PDB entry 4TR9 | X-ray diffraction, 2.11 A resolution | chains A and D of the 10 polymer chains in the assembly

== Chain A (and D) ==
Name: Fructose-bisphosphate aldolase
From: Plasmodium falciparum
Notes: EC 4.1.2.13; chain D of this document is another copy of the same molecule, construct and numbering; everything in this record applies to it too
Reference sequence: Q7KQL9 (ALF_PLAF7); residues 0-368 here correspond to UniProt positions 1-369 (UniProt number = residue number + 1)
Chain sequence (369 residues; row label = number of the first residue in the row; numbering starts at 0):
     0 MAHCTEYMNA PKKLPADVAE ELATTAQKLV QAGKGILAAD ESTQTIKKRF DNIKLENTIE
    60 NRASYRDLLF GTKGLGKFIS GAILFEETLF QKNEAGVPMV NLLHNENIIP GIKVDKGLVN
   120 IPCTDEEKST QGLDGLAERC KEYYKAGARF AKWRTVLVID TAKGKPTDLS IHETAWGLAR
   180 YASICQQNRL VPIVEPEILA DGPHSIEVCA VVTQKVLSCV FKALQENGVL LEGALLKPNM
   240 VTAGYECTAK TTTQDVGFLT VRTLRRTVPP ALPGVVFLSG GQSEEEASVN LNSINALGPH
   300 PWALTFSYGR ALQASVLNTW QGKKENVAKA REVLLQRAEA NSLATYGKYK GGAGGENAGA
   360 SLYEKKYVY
Unresolved in the structure: 0-4, 352-368
Ligand contacts: TRAP (38D; N'-[(E)-(2,4-dichlorophenyl)methylidene]-3,4-dihydroxybenzohydrazide): Ala37, Asp39, Glu40, Ser41, Thr44, Lys112, Lys151, Arg153, Glu194, Lys236
UniProt features mapped onto this chain:
  - active site: Glu194 (Proton acceptor), Lys236 (Schiff-base intermediate with dihydroxyacetone phosphate)
  - binding site (dihydroxyacetone phosphate): Asp39, Lys151, Lys236, Ser278, Gly279, Gly308, Arg309
  - binding site (D-glyceraldehyde 3-phosphate): Ser41, Thr44, Lys112, Glu194
  - binding site (beta-D-fructose 1,6-bisphosphate): Arg48, Ser278 to Gly280, Ser306, Arg309
  - site: Tyr368 (Necessary for preference for fructose 1,6-bisphosphate over fructose 1-phosphate)
From the paper describing this entry:
  - binding site for TRAP: Glu40, Thr44, Lys47, Arg48, Leu117

== Interface between chain A and chain D ==
Pairs across the interface - 54 pairs, chain A then chain D:
  Glu5(A) - Thr160(D)
  Tyr6(A) - Thr160(D)
  Tyr6(A) - Gly163(D)
  Tyr6(A) - Lys164(D)
  Tyr6(A) - Pro165(D)  hydrogen bond (side chain-backbone)
  Tyr6(A) - Ile170(D)
  Tyr6(A) - Val211(D)  hydrophobic
  Tyr6(A) - Lys214(D)
  Asn8(A) - Asp167(D)
  Asn8(A) - Lys214(D)
  Ala9(A) - Val210(D)  hydrophobic
  Lys12(A) - Val210(D)
  Thr160(A) - Glu5(D)
  Thr160(A) - Tyr6(D)
  Lys164(A) - Tyr6(D)
  Pro165(A) - Tyr6(D)  hydrogen bond (backbone-side chain)
  Asp167(A) - Asn8(D)
  Ile170(A) - Tyr6(D)
  Val210(A) - Ala9(D)  hydrophobic
  Val211(A) - Tyr6(D)  hydrophobic
  Gln213(A) - Gln224(D)  hydrogen bond
  Lys214(A) - Tyr6(D)
  Lys214(A) - Asn8(D)
  Ser217(A) - Lys221(D)
  Ser217(A) - Gln224(D)
  Lys221(A) - Lys221(D)
  Gln224(A) - Gln213(D)
  Gln224(A) - Ser217(D)  hydrogen bond
  Gln224(A) - Arg265(D)  hydrogen bond (side chain-backbone)
  Glu225(A) - Ser217(D)
  Leu229(A) - Arg265(D)
  Leu230(A) - Arg265(D)
  Glu231(A) - Arg265(D)  salt bridge
  Arg264(A) - Pro268(D)
  Arg264(A) - Pro269(D)  hydrogen bond (side chain-backbone)
  Arg264(A) - Ala270(D)  hydrogen bond (backbone-backbone)
  Arg265(A) - Gln224(D)  hydrogen bond (backbone-side chain)
  Arg265(A) - Leu229(D)
  Arg265(A) - Leu230(D)
  Arg265(A) - Glu231(D)  salt bridge
  Arg265(A) - Pro268(D)
  Arg265(A) - Ala270(D)
  Val267(A) - Pro269(D)
  Pro268(A) - Arg264(D)
  Pro268(A) - Arg265(D)
  Pro269(A) - Arg264(D)  hydrogen bond (backbone-side chain)
  Pro269(A) - Val267(D)
  Pro269(A) - Pro269(D)  hydrophobic
  Pro269(A) - Pro300(D)  hydrophobic
  Pro269(A) - Trp301(D)  hydrophobic
  Ala270(A) - Arg264(D)  hydrogen bond (backbone-backbone)
  Ala270(A) - Arg265(D)
  Pro300(A) - Pro269(D)  hydrophobic
  Trp301(A) - Pro269(D)  hydrophobic
Other interface residues (no listed pair), chain A (33 interface residues in all): Gly163, Val207, Arg261, Thr266
Other interface residues (no listed pair), chain D (32 interface residues in all): Thr166, Val207, Arg261, Thr266

== Overview ==
Chain A and chain D form an interface of 33 and 32 residues respectively, with 10 hydrogen bonds and 2 salt
bridges. Polar pairs include Glu231(A)-Arg265(D), Tyr6(A)-Pro165(D) and Gln213(A)-Gln224(D). Chain A binds
TRAP. The paper reports a binding site for TRAP at Glu40(A), Thr44(A) and Lys47(A) among others.
Chain A and chain D are both Fructose-bisphosphate aldolase (Plasmodium falciparum); the structure, Ternary
co-crystal structure of fructose-bisphosphate aldolase from Plasmodium falciparum in complex with TRAP and a
small ..., was determined by X-ray diffraction.
